Entry 8J7S (electron microscopy, 2.84 A resolution); this record covers chains A and B of the 16 polymer chains in the assembly.

Chain A:
Name: Piwi domain-containing protein
From: Maribacter polysiphoniae
UniProt: A0A316E3U6 (A0A316E3U6_9FLAO); residue numbers follow UniProt; this construct covers 1-506
Sequence (506 residues; row label = number of the first residue in the row):
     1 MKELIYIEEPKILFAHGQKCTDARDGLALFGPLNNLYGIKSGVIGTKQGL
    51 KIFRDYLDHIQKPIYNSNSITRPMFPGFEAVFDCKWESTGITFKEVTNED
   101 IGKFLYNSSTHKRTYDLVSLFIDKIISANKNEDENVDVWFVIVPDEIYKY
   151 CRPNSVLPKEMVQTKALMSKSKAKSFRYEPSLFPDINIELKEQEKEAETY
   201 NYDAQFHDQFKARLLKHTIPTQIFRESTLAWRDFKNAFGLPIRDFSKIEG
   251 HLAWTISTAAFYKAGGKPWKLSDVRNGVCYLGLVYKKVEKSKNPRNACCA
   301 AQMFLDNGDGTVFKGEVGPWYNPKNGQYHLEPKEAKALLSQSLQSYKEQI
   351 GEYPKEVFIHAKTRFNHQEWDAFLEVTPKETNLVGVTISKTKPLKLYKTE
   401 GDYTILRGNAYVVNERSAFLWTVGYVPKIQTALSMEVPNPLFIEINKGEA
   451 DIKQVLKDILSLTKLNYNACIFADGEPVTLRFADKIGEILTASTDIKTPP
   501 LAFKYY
Not modelled in the structure: 153-204
From the paper describing this entry:
  - binding site for the 19-nt RNA strand: R152, H207, K211, Q222, R225, T228, R243, K263, N325, Q327, K390, K395, N439, N466, N468, R481
  - binding site for the 24-nt DNA strand: R72, K247, K286, K362, R364
  - binding site for the 19-nt RNA strand: K485
  - self-association interface (contacts with another copy of this molecule); pairs are residue here / residue on that copy: Y37-E87 (hydrogen bond), Y37-T89 (hydrogen bond), E134-K267, N129, N129, N131, D133, N135, D137, T218, K314, T498
  - conformationally variable residues (loop rearrangement): M303 to E331, I496 to A502

Chain B:
Name: TIR domain-containing protein
From: Maribacter polysiphoniae
UniProt: A0A316E683 (A0A316E683_9FLAO); numbering as in UniProt (aligned over 1-418)
Sequence (418 residues; row label = number of the first residue in the row):
     1 MRNKIFISHATPDDNDFTRWLALKLIGLGYEVWCDILFLDKGVDFWSNIE
    51 KVIREDTCKFLLVSSSYSNQREGVLKELAVAAKVKKQLKDDKFIIPLAID
   101 EQLSYDDINIDIVRLNAIDFKMSWARGLKDILEAFEKQKVPKEVADASKS
   151 NLLYQQIFLHDKSVIEKEEIYDSNWLSILSFPEELRFHEYNWMLPKRFDV
   201 RELTFPAVRYKNYLCTFAWAYDFTYHLPKTETYHKSKTIRIPTEEILSGS
   251 YDSNFIRNAECKRLIVQLLNKAFELRMKDKEVQEYEMSNKTAYWLEKGKL
   301 EKDKFEKTMLVGKQKDKNWHFAISGASKLYPFPVLMISSHIFFTADGKKL
   351 IDSSSVQHSSRRRQGKNWWNNTWRTKLLAFIKYLSDDDTSFYLEMGSEEK
   401 VFVSNEPVKFKGNVSYNI
From the paper describing this entry:
  - binding site for the 24-nt DNA strand: R201, N270, K328, S359, K366
  - binding site for the 19-nt RNA strand: R209, K211, E260, R263, S288, H340, H358, R361, R362
  - binding site for the 19-nt RNA strand: R257
  - binding site for the 24-nt DNA strand: K313, K315
  - self-association interface (contacts with another copy of this molecule): K83
  - catalytic residues: E77 (proposed by the authors, not directly observed)

Interface between chain A and chain B:
Contacting residue pairs (77):
  M1(A) with K409(B), hydrogen bond (backbone-backbone); K411(B)
  K2(A) with F332(B); V408(B); K409(B), hydrogen bond (backbone-backbone); F410(B); K411(B), hydrogen bond (backbone-backbone)
  E3(A) with K411(B)
  L4(A) with Y171(B), hydrophobic; F410(B), hydrophobic; K411(B), hydrogen bond (backbone-backbone)
  Y6(A) with S163(B)
  Q18(A) with S123(B); W124(B), hydrogen bond (side chain-backbone)
  A28(A) with K24(B)
  L29(A) with W20(B), hydrogen bond (backbone-side chain); K24(B); I157(B), hydrophobic
  F30(A) with W20(B), hydrophobic
  Y65(A) with S148(B), hydrogen bond (side chain-backbone); L152(B), hydrophobic
  S69(A) with L152(B); Q156(B), hydrogen bond (backbone-side chain)
  I70(A) with H160(B)
  P393(A) with N174(B), hydrogen bond (backbone-side chain); S338(B)
  L394(A) with S173(B); W175(B)
  K395(A) with D172(B); S173(B), hydrogen bond (backbone-side chain); N174(B)
  L396(A) with D172(B); S173(B); F410(B), hydrophobic
  Y397(A) with Y171(B); D172(B), hydrogen bond (backbone-backbone); S339(B); N370(B); W373(B), hydrophobic; R374(B); L377(B), hydrophobic
  K398(A) with E169(B), salt bridge; Y171(B); N370(B), hydrogen bond (backbone-side chain); R374(B); Y416(B), hydrogen bond
  T399(A) with E169(B), hydrogen bond; I170(B), hydrogen bond (side chain-backbone); D172(B); R374(B)
  E400(A) with E169(B)
  G401(A) with N370(B); N371(B), hydrogen bond (backbone-backbone)
  D402(A) with W369(B); N370(B), hydrogen bond (backbone-backbone)
  Y403(A) with N370(B); Y416(B); I418(B), hydrophobic
  T404(A) with N370(B), hydrogen bond; Y416(B), hydrogen bond (backbone-side chain)
  L406(A) with Y416(B), hydrophobic
  N409(A) with Y171(B)
  Y411(A) with W175(B), hydrophobic; P331(B); F332(B); F410(B), hydrophobic
  V413(A) with P331(B), hydrophobic
  N414(A) with Y330(B), hydrogen bond
  S417(A) with Y330(B)
  Y425(A) with Y416(B), hydrophobic; N417(B)
  P427(A) with D161(B)
  K428(A) with H160(B), hydrogen bond (backbone-side chain); D161(B)
  M435(A) with W369(B)
  V437(A) with N370(B)
  F442(A) with Y330(B), hydrophobic
Also at the interface, not in a pair above, chain A (44 interface residues in all): H16, D25, P73, K392, I405, F419, Q430, E436
Also at the interface, not in a pair above, chain B (43 interface residues in all): A125, Q155, K162, W368, G412, V414, S415

Summary:
44 residues of chain A and 43 residues of chain B are in contact; the contacts include 21 hydrogen bonds and 1
salt bridge. Among the polar pairs are K398(A)-E169(B), Q18(A)-W124(B) and L29(A)-W20(B). From the paper: the
catalytic residue E77(B); a binding site for the 19-nt RNA strand at R152(A), H207(A) and R209(B) among
others.
Chain A is Piwi domain-containing protein and chain B is TIR domain-containing protein, both from Maribacter
polysiphoniae; the structure, Structure of the SPARTA complex, was determined by electron microscopy.
